Entry 9LMR (electron microscopy, 3.70 A resolution); this record covers chains F and G of the 8 polymer chains in the assembly.

[Chain F (and G)]
Name: CD-NTase-associated protein 12
From: Epilithonimonas lactis
Notes: EC 3.2.2.5; chain G of this document is another copy of the same molecule, construct and numbering; everything in this record applies to it too
UniProtKB: A0A085BE66 (A0A085BE66_9FLAO); residues 1-312 here = UniProt positions 1-312
Amino-acid sequence (312 residues; row label = number of the first residue in the row):
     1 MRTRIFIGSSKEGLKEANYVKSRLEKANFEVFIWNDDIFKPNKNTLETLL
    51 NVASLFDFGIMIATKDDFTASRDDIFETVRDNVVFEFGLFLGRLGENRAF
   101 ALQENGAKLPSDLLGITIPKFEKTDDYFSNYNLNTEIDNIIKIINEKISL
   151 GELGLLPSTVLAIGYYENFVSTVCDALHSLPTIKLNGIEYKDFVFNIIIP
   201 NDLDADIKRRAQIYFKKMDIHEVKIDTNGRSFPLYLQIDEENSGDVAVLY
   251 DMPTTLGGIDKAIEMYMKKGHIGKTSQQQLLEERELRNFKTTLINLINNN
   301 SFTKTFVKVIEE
Disordered / not traced: 229-230, 241-243 (chain G: 228-230, 241-243)
Residues lining bound ligands: c-di-GMP (C2E; 9,9'-[(2R,3R,3aS,5S,7aR,9R,10R,10aS,12S,14aR)-3,5,10,12-tetrahydroxy-5,12-dioxidooctahydro-2H,7H-difuro[3,2-d:3',2'-j][1,3,7,9,2,8]tetraoxadiphosphacyclododecine-2,9-diyl]bis(2-amino-1,9-dihydro-6H-purin-6-one)): G164, Y165, N168, F169, F232, P233, L234, Y235, L236, Q237, D251, T254, T255
Reported in the primary citation:
  - mutagenesis - E25K, K26E, F128A: decreased catalytic activity on c-di-GMP
  - mutagenesis - E86A, I272E: abolished catalytic activity on c-di-GMP
  - catalytic residues: E86
  - binding site for c-di-GMP: F232, L234
  - contacts within the chain: K274-E282

[How chain F and chain G interact]
Contacting residue pairs - 26 pairs, chain F then chain G:
  D37(F) - K142(G)
  K40(F) - K142(G)
  P41(F) - E146(G)
  K43(F) - G115(G)
  K43(F) - I116(G)
  K43(F) - T117(G)
  D204(F) - N299(G)
  D204(F) - N300(G)  hydrogen bond
  D204(F) - S301(G)  hydrogen bond (side chain-backbone)
  D206(F) - F302(G)
  R209(F) - D175(G)  salt bridge
  R209(F) - F302(G)
  R210(F) - F302(G)
  I213(F) - H178(G)
  I213(F) - F306(G)  hydrophobic
  K216(F) - H178(G)  hydrogen bond
  G270(F) - E152(G)
  G270(F) - L153(G)
  H271(F) - L150(G)
  I272(F) - L150(G)
  I272(F) - I163(G)  hydrophobic
  I272(F) - N295(G)  hydrogen bond (backbone-side chain)
  I272(F) - L296(G)  hydrophobic
  G273(F) - N295(G)
  G273(F) - N299(G)
  K274(F) - N299(G)  hydrogen bond (backbone-side chain)

[Overview]
15 residues of chain F and 18 residues of chain G are in contact, with 5 hydrogen bonds and 1 salt bridge.
Among the polar pairs are R209(F)-D175(G), D204(F)-N300(G) and D204(F)-S301(G). The paper reports the
catalytic residue E86(F); E25K, K26E and F128A of chain F reduce catalytic activity on c-di-GMP; 5
substitutions were tested in all.
Chain F and chain G are both CD-NTase-associated protein 12 (Epilithonimonas lactis); the structure, Cryo-EM
structure of TIR-STING/c-di-GMP complex fiber, was determined by electron microscopy together with 9LMQ from
the same study.
